Entry 8FUU (X-ray diffraction, 2.89 A resolution); this record covers chain A.

== Chain A ==
Molecule: S-arrestin
From: Xenopus laevis
Reference sequence: P51477 (ARRS_XENLA); numbering as in UniProt (aligned over 1-396)
Amino-acid sequence (396 residues; row label = number of the first residue in the row):
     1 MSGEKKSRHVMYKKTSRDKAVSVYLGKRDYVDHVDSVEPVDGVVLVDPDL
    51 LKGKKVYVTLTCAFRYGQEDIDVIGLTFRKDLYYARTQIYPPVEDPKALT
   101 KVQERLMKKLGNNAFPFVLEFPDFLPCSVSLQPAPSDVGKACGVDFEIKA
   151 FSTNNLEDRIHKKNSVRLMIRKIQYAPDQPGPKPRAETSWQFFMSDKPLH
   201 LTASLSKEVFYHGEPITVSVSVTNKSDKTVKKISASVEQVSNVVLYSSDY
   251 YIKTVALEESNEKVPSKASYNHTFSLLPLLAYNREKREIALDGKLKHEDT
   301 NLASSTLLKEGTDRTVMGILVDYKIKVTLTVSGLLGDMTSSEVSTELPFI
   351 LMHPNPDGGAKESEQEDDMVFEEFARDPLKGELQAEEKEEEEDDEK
Unresolved in the structure: 1-6, 358-396
What the authors report for this chain:
  - self-association interface (contacts with another copy of this molecule); pairs are residue here / residue on that copy: Trp190-Glu346, Pro182, Arg185, Arg185, Thr188, Gln191
  - contacts within the chain: Ser136-Asp137
  - conformationally variable residues (order/disorder transition, side-chain flip): Arg28, Arg376
  - mutagenesis - P182A/K183A/P184A/R185A/T188A/S189A/W190A/Q191A (KD = 74.2 mM): unchanged binding to dimer affinity
  - mutagenesis - L156A/E157A/T188A/S189A/W190A/Q191A/D337A/S340A (KD = 4 mM): increased binding to dimer affinity
  - mutagenesis - Y84A/F193A (20.6 +/- 13.8 mM), S136A/D137A (Kd 20.2 mM), L156A/E157A/T188A/S189A/W190A/Q191A/D337A/S340A (KD = 4 mM): increased binding to S-arrestin (chain A)
  - mutagenesis - T188A/S189A/W190A/Q191A (3.5-fold): decreased binding to S-arrestin (chain A)
  - mutagenesis - P182A/K183A/P184A/R185A/T188A/S189A/W190A/Q191A: unchanged binding to S-arrestin (chain A)

== Summary ==
The paper reports that Y84A/F193A, S136A/D137A and L156A/E157A/T188A/S189A/W190A/Q191A/D337A/S340A increase
binding to S-arrestin (chain A); conformational variability at Arg28 and Arg376; 5 substitutions were tested
in all.
Chain A is S-arrestin (Xenopus laevis); the structure, Crystal structure of Xenopus laevis arrestin 1 - P3221
crystal form, was determined by X-ray diffraction, deposited together with 8FUT.
